Entry 8DQ1 (electron microscopy, 4.10 A resolution (low resolution: residue-level contacts below are approximate; hydrogen-bond / salt-bridge calls are withheld)); this record covers chains D and B of the 6 polymer chains in the assembly.

# Chain D
Name: RhlR protein
Organism: Pseudomonas aeruginosa
Reference sequence: A9JPX4 (A9JPX4_PSEAI); residues 1-241 here = UniProt positions 1-241
Chain sequence (241 residues; each row starts with the number of its first residue):
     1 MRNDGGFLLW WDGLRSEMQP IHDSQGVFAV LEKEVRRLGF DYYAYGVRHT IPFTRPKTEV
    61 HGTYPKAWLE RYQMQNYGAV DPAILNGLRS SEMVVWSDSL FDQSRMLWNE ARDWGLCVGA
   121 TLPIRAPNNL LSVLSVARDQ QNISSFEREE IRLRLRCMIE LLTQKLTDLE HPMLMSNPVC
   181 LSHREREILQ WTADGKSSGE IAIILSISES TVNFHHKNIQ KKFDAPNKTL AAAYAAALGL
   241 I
Disordered / not traced: 1-3
Residues lining bound ligands: PqsE (K5G; 4-(3-bromophenoxy)-N-[(3S)-2-oxothiolan-3-yl]butanamide): Ala44, Val60, Tyr64, Trp68, Leu69, Tyr72, Asp81, Ala83, Ile84, Trp96, Phe101, Ala111, Leu116, Ser135
What the authors report for this chain:
  - binding site for the 18-nt DNA strand: Lys217, Lys228
  - mutagenesis - K217A/K221A: abolished binding to promoter DNA
  - mutagenesis - K217A/K221A: abolished binding to the 18-nt DNA strand
  - mutagenesis - K217A/K221A: unchanged binding to 2-aminobenzoylacetyl-CoA thioesterase (chain B)
  - mutagenesis - F53A, R55A, C157S: decreased binding to 2-aminobenzoylacetyl-CoA thioesterase (chain B)
  - mutagenesis - R36A/R37A, R154A, K217A/K221A: abolished signaling with 2-aminobenzoylacetyl-CoA thioesterase (chain B)
  - mutagenesis - F53A, R55A: abolished signaling
  - mutagenesis - C157S (19-fold): increased signaling with 2-aminobenzoylacetyl-CoA thioesterase (chain B)
  - mutagenesis - C157S: decreased signaling
  - mutagenesis - K217A/K221A: abolished signaling in response to expression of WT PqsE
  - mutagenesis - C157S (19-fold): increased signaling in response to PqsE was expressed

# Chain B
Name: 2-aminobenzoylacetyl-CoA thioesterase
Organism: Pseudomonas aeruginosa
Reference sequence: P20581 (PQSE_PSEAE); numbering as in UniProt (aligned over 1-301)
Chain sequence (301 residues; numbered 1 to 301; the number before each row is that of its first residue):
     1 MLRLSAPGQL DDDLCLLGDV QVPVFLLRLG EASWALVEGG ISRDAELVWA DLCRWVADPS
    61 QVHYWLITHK HYDHCGLLPY LCPRLPNVQV LASERTCQAW KSESAVRVVE RLNRQLLRAE
   121 QRLPEACAWD ALPVRAVADG EWLELGPRHR LQVIEAHGHS DDHVVFYDVR RRRLFCGDAL
   181 GEFDEAEGVW RPLVFDDMEA YLESLERLQR LPTLLQLIPG HGGLLRGRLA ADGAESAYTE
   241 CLRLCRRLLW RQSMGESLDE LSEELHRAWG GQSVDFLPGE LHLGSMRRML EILSRQALPL
   301 D
Disordered / not traced: 299-301
Swiss-Prot annotation at these positions:
  - binding site (Fe cation): His69, His71, Asp73, His74, His159, Asp178, His221
  - mutagenesis: Glu182 (E182A: Strong decrease in kcat with S-(4-nitrobenzoyl)mercaptoethane as substrate)
What the authors report for this chain:
  - mutagenesis - E206A, E235A: unchanged binding to RhlR protein (chain D)

# Chain D / chain B interface
Residue-residue contacts (10; chain D residue first):
  Asp4(D) with Leu298(B)
  Arg37(D) with Glu203(B); Glu206(B)
  Leu38(D) with Arg210(B)
  Gln140(D) with Trp142(B)
  Gln141(D) with Arg210(B); Leu211(B); Pro212(B)
  Glu147(D) with Arg210(B)
  Glu150(D) with Arg210(B)
Also at the interface, not in a pair above, chain D (8 interface residues in all): Gly5
The authors on this interface:
  - hot spots on chain D (mutagenesis) - R36A/R37A, R154A: abolished binding to 2-aminobenzoylacetyl-CoA thioesterase (chain B)
  - hot spots on chain B (mutagenesis) - R170A/R171A: abolished binding to RhlR protein (chain D)

# In short
8 residues of chain D face 7 of chain B across their interface. Chain D binds PqsE. The paper reports a
binding site for the 18-nt DNA strand at Lys217(D) and Lys228(D); F53A, R55A and C157S of chain D reduce
binding to 2-aminobenzoylacetyl-CoA thioesterase (chain B); 9 substitutions were tested in all.
Here chain D is RhlR protein and chain B is 2-aminobenzoylacetyl-CoA thioesterase, both from Pseudomonas
aeruginosa. Entry 8DQ1 (Quorum-sensing receptor RhlR bound to PqsE) was determined by electron microscopy
(same publication as 8DQ0).
